8X0X - chains H and L of the 3 polymer chains in the assembly; structure by X-ray diffraction, 3.45 A resolution.

# Chain H
Protein: Heavy chain of JE-5C Fab
Organism: Homo sapiens
Notes: antibody fragment or engineered binder
Chain sequence (221 residues; numbered 1 to 216 plus 5 insertion-coded residues; the number before each row is that of its first residue; a row labelled like 82A-82C holds insertion residues (82A, then the next letters in order)):
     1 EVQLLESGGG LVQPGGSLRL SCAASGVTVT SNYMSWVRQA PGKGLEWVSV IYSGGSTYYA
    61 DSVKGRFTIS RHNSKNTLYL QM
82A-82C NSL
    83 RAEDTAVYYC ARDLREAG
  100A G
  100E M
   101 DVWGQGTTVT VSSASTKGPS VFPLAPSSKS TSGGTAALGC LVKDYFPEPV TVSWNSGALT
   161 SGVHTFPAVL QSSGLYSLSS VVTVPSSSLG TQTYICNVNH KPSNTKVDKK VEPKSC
Not modelled in the structure: 129-131
Disulfide bonds: Cys22-Cys92, Cys140-Cys196
Reported in the primary citation:
  - mutagenesis - Y52E, Y52Q, S56D, S56G: decreased binding to RBD

# Chain L
Protein: Light chain of JE-5C Fab
Organism: Homo sapiens
Notes: antibody fragment or engineered binder
Chain sequence (214 residues; each row starts with the number of its first residue; note: 1 number in that range is skipped by the numbering (no residue carries it; nothing is unmodelled there); a row labelled like 66A-66C holds insertion residues (66A, then the next letters in order)):
     1 DIVMTQSPSS LSASVGDRVT ITCQASQDIN NYLNWYQQKP GKAPKLLIYD ASNLETGVPS
    61 RFSGSG
66A-66C SGT
    68 DFTFTISSLQ PEDIATYYCQ QFDNLPWTFG QGTKVEIRRT VAAPSVFIFP PSDEQLKSGT
   128 ASVVCLLNNF YPREAKVQWK VDNALQSGNS QESVTEQDSK DSTYSLSSTL TLSKADYEKH
   188 KVYACEVTHQ GLSSPVTKSF NRGEC
Not modelled in the structure: 66A-66C, 211-212
Disulfide bonds: Cys23-Cys86, Cys132-Cys192

# Interface between chain H and chain L
Pairs across the interface (61):
  Gln39(H) with Gln38(L), hydrogen bond
  Lys43(H) with Tyr85(L), hydrogen bond (backbone-side chain); Lys101(L)
  Gly44(H) with Tyr85(L)
  Leu45(H) with Gln38(L); Pro44(L), hydrophobic; Tyr85(L), hydrophobic; Phe96(L), hydrophobic
  Trp47(H) with Pro93(L), hydrophobic; Trp94(L)
  Val50(H) with Leu92(L), hydrophobic
  Tyr58(H) with Leu92(L), hydrophobic
  Tyr91(H) with Ala43(L), hydrophobic
  Asp95(H) with Trp94(L)
  Arg97(H) with Phe89(L)
  Glu98(H) with Tyr32(L), hydrogen bond; Asp50(L)
  Ala99(H) with Tyr49(L)
  Gly100(H) with Tyr49(L)
  Gly100A(H) with Asn34(L); Tyr36(L), hydrogen bond (backbone-side chain); Leu46(L); Tyr49(L)
  Met100E(H) with Tyr36(L); Leu46(L); Gln87(L)
  Asp101(H) with Glu55(L)
  Trp103(H) with Tyr36(L); Pro44(L)
  Gly104(H) with Ala43(L)
  Phe122(H) with Gln122(L)
  Pro123(H) with Ser119(L); Glu121(L)
  Leu124(H) with Val131(L), hydrophobic
  Ala125(H) with Phe116(L)
  Thr135(H) with Phe114(L)
  Ala136(H) with Phe114(L), hydrophobic; Ile115(L); Phe116(L), hydrophobic
  Ala137(H) with Phe116(L)
  Leu141(H) with Ser129(L)
  Lys143(H) with Gln122(L); Thr178(L)
  His164(H) with Asn135(L), hydrogen bond; Asn136(L); Ser172(L)
  Phe166(H) with Leu133(L), hydrophobic; Ser160(L); Ser172(L); Leu173(L), hydrophobic; Ser174(L)
  Pro167(H) with Ser160(L); Val161(L)
  Val169(H) with Gln158(L); Glu159(L); Ser160(L)
  Leu170(H) with Gln158(L), hydrogen bond (backbone-side chain)
  Gln171(H) with Gln158(L), hydrogen bond
  Val181(H) with Leu133(L), hydrophobic
  Thr183(H) with Asn135(L)
  Lys209(H) with Glu121(L), salt bridge
Other interface residues (no listed pair), chain H (42 interface residues in all): Val37, Tyr52, Asp61, Gln105, Ser127, Cys216
Other interface residues (no listed pair), chain L (42 interface residues in all): Asp1, Lys42, Thr162, Asp165, Gly210

# In short
Chain H and chain L each contribute 42 residues to their interface; the contacts include 7 hydrogen bonds and
1 salt bridge. Polar contacts include Lys209(H)-Glu121(L), Gln39(H)-Gln38(L) and Lys43(H)-Tyr85(L). The paper
reports that Y52E, Y52Q and S56D of chain H, among others, reduce binding to RBD.
Chain H is Heavy chain of JE-5C Fab and chain L is Light chain of JE-5C Fab, both from Homo sapiens; the
structure, Crystal structure of JE-5C in complex with SARS-CoV-2 RBD, was determined by X-ray diffraction,
deposited together with 8X0Y, 8YRO, 8YRP and 8YZ5.
